PDB entry 3HIG | X-ray diffraction, 2.09 A resolution | chains A and B

# Chain A (and B)
Molecule: Amiloride-sensitive amine oxidase
Organism: Homo sapiens
Notes: EC 1.4.3.22; chain B of this document is another copy of the same molecule, construct and numbering; everything in this record applies to it too
UniProtKB: P19801 (ABP1_HUMAN); numbering as in UniProt (aligned over 21-751)
Sequence (731 residues; numbered 21 to 751; the number before each row is that of its first residue):
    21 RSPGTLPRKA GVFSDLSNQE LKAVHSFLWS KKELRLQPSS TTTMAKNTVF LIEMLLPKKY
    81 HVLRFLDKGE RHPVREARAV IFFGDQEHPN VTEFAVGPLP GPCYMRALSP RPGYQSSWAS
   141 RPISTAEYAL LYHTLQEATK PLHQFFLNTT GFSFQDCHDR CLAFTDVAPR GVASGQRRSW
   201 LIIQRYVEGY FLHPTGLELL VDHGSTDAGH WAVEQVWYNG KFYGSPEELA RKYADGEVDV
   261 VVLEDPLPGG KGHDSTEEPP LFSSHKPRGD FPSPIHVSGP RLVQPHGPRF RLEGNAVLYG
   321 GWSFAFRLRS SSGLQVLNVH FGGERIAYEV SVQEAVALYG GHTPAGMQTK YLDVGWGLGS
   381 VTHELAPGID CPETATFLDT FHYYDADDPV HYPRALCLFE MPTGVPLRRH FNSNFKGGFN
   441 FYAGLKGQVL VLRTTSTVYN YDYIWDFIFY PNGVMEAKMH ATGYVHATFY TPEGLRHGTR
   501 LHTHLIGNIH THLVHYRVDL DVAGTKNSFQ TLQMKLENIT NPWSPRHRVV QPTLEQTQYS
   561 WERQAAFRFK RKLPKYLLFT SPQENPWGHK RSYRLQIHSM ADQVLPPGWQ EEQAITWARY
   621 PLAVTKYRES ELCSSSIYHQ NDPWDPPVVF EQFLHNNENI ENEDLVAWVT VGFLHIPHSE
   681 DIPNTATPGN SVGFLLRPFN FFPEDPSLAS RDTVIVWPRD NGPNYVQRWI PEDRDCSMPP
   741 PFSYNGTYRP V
Unresolved in the structure: 21-26, 268-277 (chain B: 21-27, 264-277)
Sequence notes: engineered mutation Arg21 (Pro in P19801)
Modified / non-standard residues: Tyr461 (5-(2-carboxy-2-aminoethyl)-2-hydroxy-1,4-benzoquinone; TPQ)
UniProt features mapped onto this chain:
  - active site: Asp373 (Proton acceptor), Tyr461 (Schiff-base intermediate with substrate)
  - binding site (Cu(2+)): His510, His512, His675
  - binding site (Ca(2+)): Asp519, Leu520, Asp521, Glu562, Phe653, Asn656, Glu658, Asp664, Leu665
  - modified residue: Tyr461 (2',4',5'-topaquinone)
  - glycosylation (N-linked (GlcNAc...) asparagine): Asn110, Asn168, Asn538, Asn745
  - natural variant: Asp645 (H645D: this construct carries the variant)
Disulfides: Cys177-Cys181, Cys391-Cys417
Covalently attached groups: N-acetylglucosamine (NAG) linked to Asn110, Asn538, Asn745
Bound ions: Cu ion: Tyr461, His510, His512, His675; Ca2+ site 1: Asp519, Leu520, Asp521, Asp664, Leu665; Ca2+ site 2: Glu562, Phe653, Asn656, Glu658
Residues lining bound ligands: berenil (BRN): Tyr148, Tyr152, Phe184, Thr185, Asp186, Tyr371, Asp373, Trp376, Val458, Tyr459, Asn460
From the paper describing this entry:
  - binding site for berenil: Tyr148, Asp186, Tyr371, Asp373, Trp376
  - specificity-determining residues: Asp186 (by similarity / conservation)
  - catalytic residues: Asp373 (by similarity / conservation)
  - specificity-determining residues: Tyr152, Ser380 (proposed by the authors, not directly observed)

# Chain A / chain B interface
Disulfides between the chains: Cys736(A)-Cys736(B)
Residue-residue contacts - 405 pairs, chain A then chain B:
  Val192(A) - Asn541(B)
  Val192(A) - Trp543(B)  hydrophobic
  Val192(A) - His547(B)
  Arg198(A) - Trp543(B)
  Trp200(A) - Trp543(B)
  Tyr206(A) - Asn440(B)  hydrogen bond
  Glu208(A) - Trp717(B)
  Tyr210(A) - Asn432(B)
  Tyr210(A) - Phe435(B)
  Phe211(A) - His430(B)
  Phe211(A) - Asn432(B)
  Leu220(A) - Trp543(B)  hydrophobic
  Phe242(A) - Pro542(B)  hydrophobic
  Phe242(A) - Trp543(B)  hydrophobic
  His285(A) - Arg428(B)
  His285(A) - Ala443(B)
  His285(A) - Thr713(B)
  His285(A) - Ile715(B)
  Lys286(A) - Ile715(B)
  Lys286(A) - Trp717(B)
  Pro287(A) - Leu708(B)
  Pro287(A) - Ser710(B)
  Pro287(A) - Arg711(B)
  Pro287(A) - Trp729(B)
  Arg288(A) - Glu704(B)  salt bridge
  Arg288(A) - Leu708(B)  hydrogen bond (backbone-backbone)
  Arg288(A) - Ala709(B)  hydrogen bond (backbone-backbone)
  Gly289(A) - Ala709(B)
  Gly289(A) - Arg711(B)  hydrogen bond (backbone-side chain)
  Asp290(A) - Ala709(B)
  Asp290(A) - Arg711(B)  salt bridge
  Phe291(A) - Gly320(B)
  Phe291(A) - Gly321(B)
  Phe291(A) - Pro706(B)
  Phe291(A) - Ala709(B)  hydrophobic
  Phe291(A) - Ser710(B)
  Pro292(A) - Gly320(B)
  Pro292(A) - Gly321(B)
  Ser293(A) - Leu318(B)
  Ser293(A) - Gly320(B)  hydrogen bond (backbone-backbone)
  Ile295(A) - Arg309(B)
  Ile295(A) - Gly320(B)
  His296(A) - Ile730(B)
  Val297(A) - His306(B)
  Val297(A) - Arg309(B)  hydrogen bond (backbone-side chain)
  Val297(A) - Ile730(B)
  Ser298(A) - His306(B)
  Ser298(A) - Arg309(B)
  Ser298(A) - Ile730(B)
  Ser298(A) - Asp733(B)  hydrogen bond
  Gly299(A) - Arg309(B)
  Gly299(A) - Gln448(B)
  Pro300(A) - Val303(B)
  Pro300(A) - Glu420(B)
  Pro300(A) - Pro422(B)
  Pro300(A) - Lys446(B)  hydrogen bond (backbone-side chain)
  Pro300(A) - Gln448(B)  hydrogen bond (backbone-side chain)
  Arg301(A) - Arg301(B)
  Arg301(A) - Leu302(B)
  Arg301(A) - Val303(B)  hydrogen bond (backbone-backbone)
  Arg301(A) - Lys446(B)
  Leu302(A) - Arg301(B)
  Leu302(A) - Leu302(B)  hydrophobic
  Val303(A) - Pro300(B)
  Val303(A) - Arg301(B)  hydrogen bond (backbone-backbone)
  Val303(A) - Val303(B)  hydrophobic
  Val303(A) - Cys736(B)  hydrophobic
  Gln304(A) - Pro300(B)
  His306(A) - Val297(B)
  His306(A) - Ser298(B)  hydrogen bond
  Arg309(A) - Ile295(B)
  Arg309(A) - Val297(B)  hydrogen bond (side chain-backbone)
  Arg309(A) - Ser298(B)
  Arg309(A) - Gly299(B)
  Arg311(A) - Ser293(B)
  Arg311(A) - Pro294(B)
  Leu318(A) - Ser293(B)
  Gly320(A) - Phe291(B)
  Gly320(A) - Pro292(B)
  Gly320(A) - Ser293(B)  hydrogen bond (backbone-backbone)
  Gly320(A) - Ile295(B)
  Gly321(A) - Phe291(B)
  Gly321(A) - Pro292(B)
  Phe341(A) - Phe291(B)  hydrophobic
  Tyr359(A) - Pro552(B)
  Gly360(A) - Gln551(B)
  Gly360(A) - Pro552(B)
  Gly361(A) - Gln551(B)  hydrogen bond (backbone-side chain)
  Pro364(A) - Trp543(B)
  Met367(A) - Pro542(B)
  Met367(A) - Gln551(B)
  Gln368(A) - Trp543(B)
  His383(A) - Phe431(B)
  Glu384(A) - Arg429(B)  hydrogen bond (backbone-side chain)
  Ala386(A) - Tyr442(B)  hydrophobic
  Gly388(A) - Lys446(B)
  Ile389(A) - Pro426(B)
  Ile389(A) - Tyr442(B)
  Ile389(A) - Gly444(B)
  Ile389(A) - Leu445(B)
  Ile389(A) - Lys446(B)
  Ile389(A) - Val714(B)  hydrophobic
  Asp390(A) - Pro426(B)
  Asp390(A) - Arg429(B)  salt bridge
  Asp390(A) - Tyr442(B)  hydrogen bond
  Glu420(A) - Pro300(B)
  Met421(A) - Thr423(B)
  Pro422(A) - Pro300(B)
  Pro422(A) - Leu302(B)  hydrophobic
  Pro422(A) - Met421(B)
  Thr423(A) - Met421(B)
  Gly424(A) - Phe419(B)
  Gly424(A) - Met421(B)
  Gly424(A) - Arg453(B)  hydrogen bond (backbone-side chain)
  Val425(A) - Arg453(B)
  Val425(A) - Ile464(B)  hydrophobic
  Val425(A) - His480(B)
  Pro426(A) - Ile389(B)
  Pro426(A) - Asp390(B)
  Pro426(A) - Ile464(B)  hydrophobic
  Pro426(A) - Thr687(B)  hydrogen bond (backbone-side chain)
  Leu427(A) - Ala686(B)
  Leu427(A) - Thr687(B)  hydrogen bond (backbone-backbone)
  Arg428(A) - His285(B)
  Arg428(A) - Thr482(B)
  Arg429(A) - Glu384(B)  hydrogen bond (side chain-backbone)
  Arg429(A) - Asp390(B)  salt bridge
  Arg429(A) - Thr457(B)
  Arg429(A) - Asp462(B)  salt bridge
  Arg429(A) - Thr482(B)  hydrogen bond (backbone-side chain)
  Arg429(A) - Gly483(B)
  Arg429(A) - Asn684(B)
  His430(A) - Phe211(B)
  His430(A) - Tyr459(B)
  His430(A) - Asn460(B)
  His430(A) - Asp462(B)  salt bridge
  His430(A) - Tyr484(B)
  His430(A) - Asn684(B)
  Phe431(A) - His383(B)
  Phe431(A) - Thr457(B)
  Phe431(A) - Asp462(B)  hydrogen bond (backbone-side chain)
  Phe431(A) - Tyr744(B)
  Phe431(A) - Gly746(B)
  Asn432(A) - Tyr210(B)
  Asn432(A) - Phe211(B)
  Ser433(A) - Tyr748(B)  hydrogen bond
  Asn434(A) - Tyr748(B)
  Phe435(A) - Tyr210(B)
  Phe435(A) - Val458(B)
  Phe435(A) - Tyr459(B)  hydrophobic
  Phe435(A) - Tyr748(B)
  Gly437(A) - Thr747(B)
  Gly437(A) - Tyr748(B)  hydrogen bond (backbone-backbone)
  Gly437(A) - Arg749(B)  hydrogen bond (backbone-side chain)
  Gly438(A) - Gly746(B)
  Gly438(A) - Tyr748(B)  hydrogen bond (backbone-side chain)
  Phe439(A) - Asn745(B)
  Phe439(A) - Gly746(B)
  Asn440(A) - Tyr206(B)  hydrogen bond
  Phe441(A) - Glu208(B)
  Phe441(A) - Tyr484(B)
  Tyr442(A) - Ala386(B)  hydrophobic
  Tyr442(A) - Ile389(B)
  Tyr442(A) - Asp390(B)  hydrogen bond
  Tyr442(A) - Tyr744(B)
  Ala443(A) - His285(B)
  Gly444(A) - Ile389(B)
  Leu445(A) - Ile389(B)
  Lys446(A) - Pro300(B)  hydrogen bond (side chain-backbone)
  Lys446(A) - Arg301(B)
  Lys446(A) - Gly388(B)
  Lys446(A) - Ile389(B)
  Lys446(A) - Glu393(B)  salt bridge
  Gln448(A) - Gly299(B)
  Gln448(A) - Pro300(B)  hydrogen bond (side chain-backbone)
  Arg453(A) - Gly424(B)  hydrogen bond (side chain-backbone)
  Arg453(A) - Val425(B)
  Thr457(A) - Arg429(B)  hydrogen bond
  Thr457(A) - Phe431(B)
  Val458(A) - Phe435(B)
  Tyr459(A) - His430(B)
  Tyr459(A) - Phe435(B)  hydrophobic
  Asn460(A) - His430(B)
  Asp462(A) - Arg429(B)  salt bridge
  Asp462(A) - His430(B)  salt bridge
  Asp462(A) - Phe431(B)  hydrogen bond (side chain-backbone)
  Ile464(A) - Val425(B)  hydrophobic
  Ile464(A) - Pro426(B)  hydrophobic
  Tyr470(A) - Pro688(B)  hydrophobic
  Asn472(A) - Ala686(B)
  Asn472(A) - Pro688(B)
  Thr482(A) - Arg428(B)
  Thr482(A) - Arg429(B)  hydrogen bond (side chain-backbone)
  Gly483(A) - Arg429(B)  hydrogen bond (backbone-backbone)
  Tyr484(A) - His430(B)
  Tyr484(A) - Phe441(B)
  Leu495(A) - His589(B)
  Arg496(A) - Glu537(B)  salt bridge
  Arg496(A) - Thr553(B)
  Arg496(A) - Leu554(B)  hydrogen bond (backbone-backbone)
  His497(A) - Glu537(B)  salt bridge
  His497(A) - Gln551(B)
  His497(A) - Pro552(B)  hydrogen bond (side chain-backbone)
  His497(A) - Thr553(B)
  Gly498(A) - Leu554(B)
  Thr499(A) - His589(B)
  Thr499(A) - Asn700(B)
  Arg500(A) - Trp587(B)
  Arg500(A) - His589(B)  hydrogen bond (backbone-side chain)
  Leu501(A) - Trp587(B)  hydrogen bond (backbone-side chain)
  His502(A) - Trp587(B)
  Thr503(A) - Trp587(B)
  Ile509(A) - Met534(B)  hydrophobic
  Ile509(A) - Pro552(B)  hydrophobic
  Ile509(A) - Thr553(B)
  Leu532(A) - Ile676(B)  hydrophobic
  Met534(A) - Val604(B)  hydrophobic
  Leu536(A) - Val604(B)
  Leu536(A) - Pro606(B)
  Glu537(A) - Arg496(B)  salt bridge
  Glu537(A) - His497(B)  salt bridge
  Asn541(A) - Val192(B)
  Pro542(A) - Phe242(B)  hydrophobic
  Pro542(A) - Met367(B)
  Trp543(A) - Val192(B)  hydrophobic
  Trp543(A) - Arg198(B)
  Trp543(A) - Trp200(B)
  Trp543(A) - Leu220(B)  hydrophobic
  Trp543(A) - Phe242(B)  hydrophobic
  Trp543(A) - Gln368(B)
  His547(A) - Val192(B)
  Arg548(A) - Trp609(B)
  Val550(A) - Pro606(B)  hydrophobic
  Val550(A) - Trp609(B)
  Gln551(A) - Gly360(B)
  Gln551(A) - Gly361(B)  hydrogen bond (side chain-backbone)
  Gln551(A) - Met367(B)
  Gln551(A) - His497(B)
  Pro552(A) - Tyr359(B)
  Pro552(A) - Gly360(B)
  Pro552(A) - His497(B)  hydrogen bond (backbone-side chain)
  Thr553(A) - Arg496(B)
  Thr553(A) - His497(B)
  Thr553(A) - Ile509(B)
  Leu554(A) - Arg496(B)  hydrogen bond (backbone-backbone)
  Leu554(A) - Gly498(B)
  Leu554(A) - Ile676(B)  hydrophobic
  Tyr576(A) - Leu674(B)  hydrogen bond (side chain-backbone)
  Tyr576(A) - His675(B)
  Tyr576(A) - Ile676(B)  hydrogen bond (side chain-backbone)
  Asn585(A) - Ser679(B)  hydrogen bond
  Trp587(A) - Arg500(B)
  Trp587(A) - Leu501(B)  hydrogen bond (side chain-backbone)
  Trp587(A) - His502(B)
  Trp587(A) - Thr503(B)
  Trp587(A) - Ser679(B)
  His589(A) - Leu495(B)
  His589(A) - Thr499(B)
  His589(A) - Arg500(B)  hydrogen bond (side chain-backbone)
  Gln596(A) - Met600(B)
  Gln596(A) - Gly689(B)  hydrogen bond (side chain-backbone)
  His598(A) - His598(B)  hydrogen bond
  Met600(A) - Lys575(B)
  Met600(A) - Arg594(B)
  Asp602(A) - Lys575(B)  salt bridge
  Val604(A) - Met534(B)  hydrophobic
  Val604(A) - Leu536(B)
  Pro606(A) - Leu536(B)
  Trp609(A) - Arg548(B)
  Trp609(A) - Val550(B)
  Leu674(A) - Met534(B)  hydrophobic
  Leu674(A) - Tyr576(B)  hydrogen bond (backbone-side chain)
  His675(A) - Tyr576(B)
  Ile676(A) - Leu532(B)  hydrophobic
  Ile676(A) - Leu554(B)  hydrophobic
  Ile676(A) - Tyr576(B)  hydrogen bond (backbone-side chain)
  Ile676(A) - Phe699(B)
  His678(A) - Pro698(B)
  His678(A) - Phe699(B)
  His678(A) - Asn700(B)
  Ser679(A) - Asn585(B)  hydrogen bond
  Ser679(A) - Trp587(B)
  Ser679(A) - Asn700(B)  hydrogen bond (backbone-side chain)
  Ser679(A) - Phe702(B)  hydrogen bond (side chain-backbone)
  Ser679(A) - Pro703(B)
  Ser679(A) - Glu704(B)
  Ser679(A) - Asp705(B)
  Glu680(A) - Pro698(B)
  Glu680(A) - Phe699(B)
  Glu680(A) - Asn700(B)  hydrogen bond (side chain-backbone)
  Glu680(A) - Phe701(B)  hydrogen bond (side chain-backbone)
  Glu680(A) - Phe702(B)  hydrogen bond (side chain-backbone)
  Glu680(A) - Glu704(B)
  Glu680(A) - Asp705(B)
  Glu680(A) - Pro706(B)
  Ile682(A) - Glu704(B)
  Ile682(A) - Asp705(B)  hydrogen bond (backbone-backbone)
  Ile682(A) - Leu708(B)
  Pro683(A) - Leu708(B)
  Asn684(A) - Arg429(B)
  Asn684(A) - His430(B)
  Ala686(A) - Leu427(B)
  Ala686(A) - Asn472(B)
  Thr687(A) - Pro426(B)  hydrogen bond (side chain-backbone)
  Thr687(A) - Leu427(B)  hydrogen bond (backbone-backbone)
  Pro688(A) - Tyr470(B)  hydrophobic
  Pro688(A) - Asn472(B)
  Pro688(A) - Arg697(B)
  Gly689(A) - Gln596(B)  hydrogen bond (backbone-side chain)
  Gly689(A) - Leu695(B)
  Gly689(A) - Arg697(B)  hydrogen bond (backbone-side chain)
  Asn690(A) - Arg697(B)  hydrogen bond
  Leu695(A) - Gly689(B)
  Arg697(A) - Pro688(B)
  Arg697(A) - Gly689(B)  hydrogen bond (side chain-backbone)
  Arg697(A) - Asn690(B)  hydrogen bond
  Pro698(A) - His678(B)  hydrogen bond (backbone-side chain)
  Pro698(A) - Glu680(B)
  Phe699(A) - Ile676(B)
  Phe699(A) - His678(B)
  Phe699(A) - Glu680(B)
  Asn700(A) - Thr499(B)
  Asn700(A) - His678(B)
  Asn700(A) - Ser679(B)  hydrogen bond (side chain-backbone)
  Asn700(A) - Glu680(B)  hydrogen bond (backbone-side chain)
  Phe701(A) - Glu680(B)  hydrogen bond (backbone-side chain)
  Phe702(A) - Ser679(B)  hydrogen bond (backbone-side chain)
  Phe702(A) - Glu680(B)  hydrogen bond (backbone-side chain)
  Pro703(A) - Ser679(B)
  Glu704(A) - Arg288(B)  salt bridge
  Glu704(A) - Ser679(B)
  Glu704(A) - Glu680(B)
  Glu704(A) - Ile682(B)
  Asp705(A) - Ser679(B)
  Asp705(A) - Glu680(B)
  Asp705(A) - Ile682(B)  hydrogen bond (backbone-backbone)
  Pro706(A) - Phe291(B)
  Pro706(A) - Glu680(B)
  Leu708(A) - His285(B)
  Leu708(A) - Pro287(B)
  Leu708(A) - Arg288(B)  hydrogen bond (backbone-backbone)
  Leu708(A) - Ile682(B)
  Leu708(A) - Pro683(B)
  Ala709(A) - Arg288(B)  hydrogen bond (backbone-backbone)
  Ala709(A) - Gly289(B)
  Ala709(A) - Asp290(B)
  Ala709(A) - Phe291(B)
  Ser710(A) - Pro287(B)
  Ser710(A) - Phe291(B)
  Arg711(A) - Pro287(B)
  Arg711(A) - Gly289(B)  hydrogen bond (side chain-backbone)
  Thr713(A) - His285(B)
  Val714(A) - Ile389(B)  hydrophobic
  Ile715(A) - Lys286(B)
  Val716(A) - Phe742(B)  hydrophobic
  Trp717(A) - Glu208(B)
  Trp717(A) - Lys286(B)
  Asn724(A) - Tyr744(B)  hydrogen bond (side chain-backbone)
  Asn724(A) - Asn745(B)  hydrogen bond (side chain-backbone)
  Val726(A) - Phe742(B)  hydrophobic
  Gln727(A) - Lys286(B)
  Arg728(A) - Phe742(B)
  Trp729(A) - Pro287(B)
  Ile730(A) - His296(B)
  Ile730(A) - Val297(B)
  Ile730(A) - Ser298(B)
  Pro731(A) - Ser298(B)
  Glu732(A) - Pro741(B)
  Glu732(A) - Phe742(B)  hydrogen bond (side chain-backbone)
  Asp733(A) - Ser298(B)
  Asp733(A) - Arg301(B)  salt bridge
  Arg734(A) - Arg301(B)  hydrogen bond (backbone-side chain)
  Arg734(A) - Met738(B)
  Arg734(A) - Pro739(B)  hydrogen bond (side chain-backbone)
  Arg734(A) - Pro741(B)
  Asp735(A) - Arg301(B)  hydrogen bond (backbone-side chain)
  Cys736(A) - Arg301(B)
  Cys736(A) - Cys736(B)  disulfide
  Cys736(A) - Ser737(B)
  Ser737(A) - Cys736(B)
  Met738(A) - Arg734(B)
  Pro739(A) - Arg734(B)  hydrogen bond (backbone-side chain)
  Pro740(A) - Arg734(B)
  Pro741(A) - Glu732(B)
  Pro741(A) - Arg734(B)
  Phe742(A) - Val726(B)  hydrophobic
  Phe742(A) - Arg728(B)
  Phe742(A) - Glu732(B)  hydrogen bond (backbone-side chain)
  Tyr744(A) - Phe431(B)
  Tyr744(A) - Phe439(B)  hydrophobic
  Tyr744(A) - Tyr442(B)
  Tyr744(A) - Val716(B)  hydrophobic
  Tyr744(A) - Asn724(B)  hydrogen bond (backbone-side chain)
  Asn745(A) - Phe439(B)
  Asn745(A) - Asn724(B)  hydrogen bond (backbone-side chain)
  Gly746(A) - Phe431(B)
  Gly746(A) - Gly438(B)
  Gly746(A) - Phe439(B)
  Thr747(A) - Gly437(B)
  Tyr748(A) - Ser433(B)  hydrogen bond
  Tyr748(A) - Asn434(B)
  Tyr748(A) - Phe435(B)
  Tyr748(A) - Gly437(B)  hydrogen bond (backbone-backbone)
  Tyr748(A) - Gly438(B)  hydrogen bond (side chain-backbone)
  Arg749(A) - Gly437(B)  hydrogen bond (side chain-backbone)
Also at the interface, not in a pair above, chain A (205 interface residues in all): Thr145, Gly209, Phe282, Ser284, Pro305, Tyr319, Gly342, Gly343, Leu358, Leu385, Glu393, Phe419, Lys436, Thr455, Pro471, Val474, His480, Val549, Lys575, Arg594, Ala601, Leu605, Pro677, Thr685, Ser707, Asp712
Also at the interface, not in a pair above, chain B (200 interface residues in all): Thr145, Gly209, Phe282, Ser284, Gln304, Tyr319, Phe341, Leu358, Pro364, Leu385, Lys436, Thr455, Pro471, Val474, Ile539, Ser544, Val549, Leu605, Pro677, Thr685, Ser707, Asp712, Gln727, Pro740

# Summary
205 residues of chain A and 200 residues of chain B are in contact, with 1 disulfide bond, 90 hydrogen bonds
and 16 salt bridges. Polar contacts include Arg288(A)-Glu704(B), Asp290(A)-Arg711(B) and Asp390(A)-Arg429(B).
Ligands of chain A: berenil. From the paper: the catalytic residue Asp373(A); a binding site for berenil at
Tyr148(A), Asp186(A) and Tyr371(A) among others.
Both chains are Amiloride-sensitive amine oxidase (Homo sapiens). Entry 3HIG (Crystal structure of human
diamine oxidase in complex with the inhibitor berenil) was determined by X-ray diffraction, deposited together
with 3HI7 and 3HII.
